6W6J - chains A and F of the 7 polymer chains in the assembly; structure by electron microscopy, 3.20 A resolution.

Chain A (and F):
Molecule: Chaperone protein ClpB
From: Mycobacterium tuberculosis
Notes: chain F of this document is another copy of the same molecule, construct and numbering; everything in this record applies to it too
UniProt: P9WPD0 (CLPB_MYCTO); residues 1-848 here = UniProt positions 1-848
Chain sequence (848 residues; numbered 1 to 848; the number before each row is that of its first residue):
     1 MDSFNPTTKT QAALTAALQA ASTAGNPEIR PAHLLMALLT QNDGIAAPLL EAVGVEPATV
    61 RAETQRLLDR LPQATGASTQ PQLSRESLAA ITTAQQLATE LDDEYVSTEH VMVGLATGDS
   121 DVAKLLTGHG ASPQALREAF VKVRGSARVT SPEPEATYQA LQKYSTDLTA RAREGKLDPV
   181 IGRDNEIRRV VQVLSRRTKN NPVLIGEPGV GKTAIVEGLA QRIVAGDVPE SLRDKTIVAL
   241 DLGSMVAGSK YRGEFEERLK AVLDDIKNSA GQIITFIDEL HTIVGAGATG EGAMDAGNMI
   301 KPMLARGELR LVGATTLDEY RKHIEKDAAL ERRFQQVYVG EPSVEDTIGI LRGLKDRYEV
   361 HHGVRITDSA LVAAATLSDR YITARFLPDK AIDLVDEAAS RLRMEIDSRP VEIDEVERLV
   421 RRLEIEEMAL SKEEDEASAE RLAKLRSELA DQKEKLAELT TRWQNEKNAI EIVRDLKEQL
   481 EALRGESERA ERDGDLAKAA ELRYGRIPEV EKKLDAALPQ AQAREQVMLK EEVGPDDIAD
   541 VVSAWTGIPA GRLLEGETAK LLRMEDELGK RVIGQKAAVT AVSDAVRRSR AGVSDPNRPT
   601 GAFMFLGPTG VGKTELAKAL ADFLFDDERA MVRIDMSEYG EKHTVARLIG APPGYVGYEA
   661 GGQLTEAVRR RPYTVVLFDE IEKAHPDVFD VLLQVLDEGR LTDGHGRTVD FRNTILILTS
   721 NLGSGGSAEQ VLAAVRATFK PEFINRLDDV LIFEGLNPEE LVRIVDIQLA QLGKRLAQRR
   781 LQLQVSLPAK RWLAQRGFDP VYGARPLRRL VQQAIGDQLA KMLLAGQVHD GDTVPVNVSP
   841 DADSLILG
Not modelled in the structure: 1-158, 289-295, 470-529, 846-848 (chain F: 1-158, 246-254, 285-297, 470-529, 846-848)
Ligand contacts:
  - ATP-gamma-S (AGS; phosphothiophosphoric acid-adenylate ester), molecule 1: P179, V180, I181, P208, G209, V210, G211, K212, T213, A214, I350, L354, P388, D389, I392
  - ATP-gamma-S (AGS), molecule 2: R571, V572, I573, T609, G610, V611, G612, K613, T614, E615, E680, N721, L756, I764, Q768, A804, R805, R808
UniProt features mapped onto this chain:
  - binding site (ATP): G206 to T213, G607 to T614
Reported in the primary citation:
  - mutagenesis - L18R, S22R, L88R, T92R: unchanged catalytic activity (ATP hydrolysis)
  - mutagenesis - Q11R, T15R: abolished expression
  - mutagenesis - S22R, T92R: decreased catalytic activity on aggregate luciferase reactivation
  - mutagenesis - L18R, L88R, R365A, D368R, E436R, L496A, Y504A: abolished catalytic activity
  - mutagenesis - R365A, D368R, E434K, E436R: unchanged catalytic activity (ClpB ATPase activity)
  - mutagenesis - R422A: abolished catalytic activity on refold a protein substrate
  - mutagenesis - E434K: decreased catalytic activity on aggregated luciferase reactivation
  - mutagenesis - R503A: unchanged catalytic activity

Chain A / chain F interface:
Pairs across the interface (88):
  I181(A) with R422(F)
  D184(A) with E415(F)
  R188(A) with M404(F); E415(F), salt bridge
  R189(A) with E397(F), salt bridge; W545(F)
  Q192(A) with E397(F); S400(F), hydrogen bond (backbone-side chain); R401(F)
  V193(A) with E397(F)
  S195(A) with S400(F), hydrogen bond (backbone-side chain)
  R196(A) with D393(F), salt bridge; D396(F); E397(F), salt bridge
  R197(A) with R357(F); Y358(F); D396(F)
  T198(A) with D396(F)
  R222(A) with R418(F)
  D227(A) with R418(F), salt bridge
  P229(A) with M404(F), hydrophobic
  L317(A) with R670(F)
  R321(A) with E659(F), hydrogen bond (side chain-backbone); A660(F), hydrogen bond (side chain-backbone); G661(F); E666(F), salt bridge; R669(F); R670(F)
  K322(A) with E659(F)
  E325(A) with R669(F), salt bridge
  Q335(A) with E397(F)
  G349(A) with E426(F)
  R352(A) with E426(F), salt bridge
  D368(A) with L430(F); E433(F); R441(F), salt bridge
  S369(A) with D435(F), hydrogen bond; R441(F)
  V372(A) with R441(F)
  L562(A) with L824(F), hydrophobic
  D584(A) with D817(F)
  R587(A) with A820(F); K821(F); L824(F)
  R588(A) with A820(F)
  A591(A) with A820(F), hydrophobic; L823(F)
  V593(A) with R775(F), hydrogen bond (backbone-side chain); G816(F); A820(F), hydrophobic
  S594(A) with R775(F)
  D595(A) with R775(F), salt bridge; R808(F), salt bridge
  P596(A) with R775(F)
  R598(A) with R808(F)
  P652(A) with H643(F)
  P653(A) with A646(F); A651(F); G657(F)
  G654(A) with V656(F); G657(F)
  Y655(A) with H643(F); V656(F)
  Y658(A) with V656(F), hydrophobic; G657(F)
  E659(A) with V656(F)
  D690(A) with S637(F), hydrogen bond (backbone-side chain); K683(F)
  Q694(A) with D635(F); S637(F), hydrogen bond; E638(F), hydrogen bond
  D697(A) with R805(F), salt bridge; R808(F), salt bridge
  E698(A) with R633(F), salt bridge
  R700(A) with R633(F)
  T702(A) with E638(F), hydrogen bond; R647(F), hydrogen bond (backbone-side chain); Q663(F)
  D703(A) with R647(F)
  G706(A) with Q663(F)
  E742(A) with K683(F), salt bridge; N721(F), hydrogen bond
  I744(A) with Y802(F)
  N745(A) with Y802(F), hydrogen bond (side chain-backbone); R805(F); R809(F), hydrogen bond (backbone-side chain)
  R746(A) with R805(F)
  L747(A) with R809(F), hydrogen bond (backbone-side chain)
Other interface residues (no listed pair), chain A (72 interface residues in all): G182, V191, K199, K326, E331, R332, F334, Y338, T367, T376, L553, T558, L561, K642, I649, V691, L701, G704, P741, D748
Other interface residues (no listed pair), chain F (66 interface residues in all): H361, H362, R385, V411, D414, A544, T609, E641, Y655, Y658, R671, E680, R707, Q771, Q778, R779, P806, Q812, L819

In short:
72 residues of chain A and 66 residues of chain F are in contact, with 15 hydrogen bonds and 15 salt bridges.
Among the polar pairs are R188(A)-E415(F), R189(A)-E397(F) and R196(A)-D393(F). The paper reports that L18R,
L88R and R365A of chain A, among others, abolish catalytic activity; Q11R and T15R of chain A abolish
expression; 14 substitutions were tested in all.
Chain A and chain F are both Chaperone protein ClpB (Mycobacterium tuberculosis); the structure, The
Mycobacterium tuberculosis ClpB disaggregase hexamer structure with a locally refined N-terminal domain in the
presence ..., was determined by electron microscopy together with 6W6H, 6W6I and 6W6G from the same study.
